Entry 1V6W (X-ray diffraction, 2.00 A resolution); this record covers chains A and B.

# Chain A
Molecule: Endo-1,4-beta-D-xylanase
Source organism: Streptomyces olivaceoviridis
Notes: EC 3.2.1.8
UniProt: Q7SI98 (Q7SI98_STROI); residues 1-436 here = UniProt positions 1-436
Sequence (436 residues; each row starts with the number of its first residue):
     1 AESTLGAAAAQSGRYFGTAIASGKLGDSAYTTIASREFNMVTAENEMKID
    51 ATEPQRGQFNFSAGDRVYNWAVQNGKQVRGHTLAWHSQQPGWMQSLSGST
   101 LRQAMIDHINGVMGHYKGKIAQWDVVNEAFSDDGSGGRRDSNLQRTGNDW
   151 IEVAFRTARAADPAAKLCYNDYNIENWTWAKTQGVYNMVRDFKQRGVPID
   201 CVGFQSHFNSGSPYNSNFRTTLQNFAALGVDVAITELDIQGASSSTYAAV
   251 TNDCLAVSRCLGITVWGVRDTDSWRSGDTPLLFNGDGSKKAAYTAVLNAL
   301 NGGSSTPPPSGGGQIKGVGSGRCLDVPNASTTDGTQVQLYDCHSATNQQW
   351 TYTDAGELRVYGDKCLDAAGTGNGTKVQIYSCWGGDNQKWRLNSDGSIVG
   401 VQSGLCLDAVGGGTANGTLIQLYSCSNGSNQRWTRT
Disulfides: Cys168-Cys201, Cys254-Cys260, Cys323-Cys342, Cys365-Cys382, Cys406-Cys425

# Chain B
Molecule: Endo-1,4-beta-D-xylanase
Source organism: Streptomyces olivaceoviridis
Notes: EC 3.2.1.8
UniProt: Q7SI98 (Q7SI98_STROI); residues 501-936 here correspond to UniProt positions 1-436 (UniProt number = residue number - 500)
Sequence (436 residues; row label = number of the first residue in the row):
   501 AESTLGAAAAQSGRYFGTAIASGKLGDSAYTTIASREFNMVTAENEMKID
   551 ATEPQRGQFNFSAGDRVYNWAVQNGKQVRGHTLAWHSQQPGWMQSLSGST
   601 LRQAMIDHINGVMGHYKGKIAQWDVVNEAFSDDGSGGRRDSNLQRTGNDW
   651 IEVAFRTARAADPAAKLCYNDYNIENWTWAKTQGVYNMVRDFKQRGVPID
   701 CVGFQSHFNSGSPYNSNFRTTLQNFAALGVDVAITELDIQGASSSTYAAV
   751 TNDCLAVSRCLGITVWGVRDTDSWRSGDTPLLFNGDGSKKAAYTAVLNAL
   801 NGGSSTPPPSGGGQIKGVGSGRCLDVPNASTTDGTQVQLYDCHSATNQQW
   851 TYTDAGELRVYGDKCLDAAGTGNGTKVQIYSCWGGDNQKWRLNSDGSIVG
   901 VQSGLCLDAVGGGTANGTLIQLYSCSNGSNQRWTRT
Disulfides: Cys668-Cys701, Cys754-Cys760, Cys823-Cys842, Cys865-Cys882, Cys906-Cys925
Residues lining bound ligands:
  - beta-D-xylopyranose (XYP), molecule 1: Asp825, Val826, Pro827, Asn828, Ala829, Gln838, Tyr840, His843, Asn847, Gln848
  - beta-D-xylopyranose (XYP), molecule 2: Asp908, Ala909, Val910, Gly911, Gly912, Gln921, Tyr923, Asn930, Gln931

# Interface between chain A and chain B
Residue-residue contacts (37; chain A residue first):
  Asn209(A) with Tyr880(B)
  Ser210(A) with Asp867(B), hydrogen bond; Ala869(B); Gln878(B), hydrogen bond (backbone-side chain); Tyr880(B); Asn887(B)
  Gly211(A) with Ala869(B)
  Pro213(A) with Asp833(B); Gly834(B)
  Asn215(A) with Thr832(B)
  Gln240(A) with Tyr880(B), hydrogen bond (backbone-side chain); Trp883(B)
  Gly241(A) with Trp883(B)
  Gly277(A) with Trp883(B)
  Thr332(A) with Asn715(B)
  Asp333(A) with Pro713(B)
  Gly334(A) with Pro713(B)
  Thr353(A) with Asp863(B)
  Asp354(A) with Asp863(B), hydrogen bond (backbone-side chain); Ser881(B)
  Ala355(A) with Cys882(B)
  Arg359(A) with Arg859(B)
  Asp363(A) with Thr853(B); Asp854(B), hydrogen bond (side chain-backbone)
  Asp367(A) with Ser710(B), hydrogen bond
  Ala368(A) with Ser710(B)
  Ala369(A) with Ser710(B)
  Gln378(A) with Ser710(B), hydrogen bond (side chain-backbone)
  Tyr380(A) with Asn709(B); Ser710(B); Gln740(B), hydrogen bond (side chain-backbone)
  Ser381(A) with Ser743(B)
  Cys382(A) with Ala855(B)
  Trp383(A) with Gln740(B); Gly741(B); Gly777(B)
  Asn387(A) with Ser710(B)
Also at the interface, not in a pair above, chain A (33 interface residues in all): Phe208, Tyr214, Ile239, Ser243, Thr246, Asp278, Thr279, Glu357
Also at the interface, not in a pair above, chain B (32 interface residues in all): Phe708, Tyr714, Ile739, Thr746, Asp778, Thr779, Glu857, Ala868

# In short
33 residues of chain A face 32 of chain B across their interface; the contacts include 8 hydrogen bonds. Among
the polar pairs are Ser210(A)-Asp867(B), Ser210(A)-Gln878(B) and Gln240(A)-Tyr880(B). Ligands of chain B:
beta-D-xylopyranose.
Both chains are Endo-1,4-beta-D-xylanase (Streptomyces olivaceoviridis). Entry 1V6W (Crystal Structure Of
Xylanase From Streptomyces Olivaceoviridis E-86 Complexed With 2(2)-4-O-methyl-alpha-D-glucuronosyl-xylobiose)
was determined by X-ray diffraction together with 1V6V and 1V6X from the same study.
